PDB entry 8AIX | electron microscopy, 5.80 A resolution (low resolution: residue-level contacts below are approximate; hydrogen-bond / salt-bridge calls are withheld) | chains A and B of the 24 polymer chains in the assembly

# Chain A (and B)
Protein: Crescentin
Organism: Caulobacter vibrioides
Notes: chain B of this document is another copy of the same molecule, construct and numbering; everything in this record applies to it too
Reference sequence: A0A8F8EC09 (A0A8F8EC09_CAUVI); residues 1-457 here = UniProt positions 1-457
Chain sequence (457 residues; each row starts with the number of its first residue):
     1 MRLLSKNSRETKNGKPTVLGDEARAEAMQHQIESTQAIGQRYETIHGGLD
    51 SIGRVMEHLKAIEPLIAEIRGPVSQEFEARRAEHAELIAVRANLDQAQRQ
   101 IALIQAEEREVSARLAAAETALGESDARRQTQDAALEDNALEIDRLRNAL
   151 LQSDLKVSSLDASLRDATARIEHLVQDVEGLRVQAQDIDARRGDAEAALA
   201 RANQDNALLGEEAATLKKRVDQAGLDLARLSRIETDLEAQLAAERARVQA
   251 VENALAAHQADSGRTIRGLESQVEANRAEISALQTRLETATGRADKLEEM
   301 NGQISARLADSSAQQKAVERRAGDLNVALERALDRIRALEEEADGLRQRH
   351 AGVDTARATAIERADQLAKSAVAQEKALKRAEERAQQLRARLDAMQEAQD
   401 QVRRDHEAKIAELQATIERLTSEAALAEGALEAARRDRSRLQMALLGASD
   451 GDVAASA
Not modelled in the structure: 1-357, 442-457 (chain B: 1-357, 443-457)

# Interface between chain A and chain B
Contacting residue pairs - 37 pairs, chain A then chain B:
  A360(A) - T359(B)
  A360(A) - A360(B)
  I361(A) - R363(B)
  A364(A) - R363(B)
  L367(A) - A364(B)
  L367(A) - L367(B)
  L367(A) - A368(B)
  A368(A) - L367(B)
  Q374(A) - Q374(B)
  A377(A) - L378(B)
  A381(A) - L378(B)
  L388(A) - L388(B)
  R389(A) - L388(B)
  R391(A) - L392(B)
  L392(A) - R391(B)
  L392(A) - L392(B)
  M395(A) - L392(B)
  M395(A) - M395(B)
  Q399(A) - M395(B)
  Q399(A) - Q399(B)
  Q399(A) - V402(B)
  R403(A) - V402(B)
  H406(A) - H406(B)
  L413(A) - L413(B)
  L413(A) - Q414(B)
  Q414(A) - L413(B)
  I417(A) - I417(B)
  I417(A) - L420(B)
  L420(A) - I417(B)
  L420(A) - L420(B)
  A427(A) - E428(B)
  A427(A) - E432(B)
  L431(A) - L431(B)
  L431(A) - E432(B)
  A434(A) - R438(B)
  D437(A) - R438(B)
  R440(A) - L441(B)
Also at the interface, not in a pair above, chain A (33 interface residues in all): D365, S370, A371, A385, I410, A424, E428, R435
Also at the interface, not in a pair above, chain B (28 interface residues in all): R389, Q396, T416, A424

# Summary
33 residues of chain A face 28 of chain B across their interface.
Chain A and chain B are both Crescentin (Caulobacter vibrioides); the structure, Cryo-EM structure of
crescentin filaments (wildtype, C2 symmetry and large box), was determined by electron microscopy (same
publication as 8AFE, 8AFH, 8AFL, 8AFM, 8AHL, 8AIA and 8AJB).
